Entry 9G43 (X-ray diffraction, 1.20 A resolution); this record covers chains A and Q.

Chain A:
Protein: Galactose oxidase
Source organism: Pseudarthrobacter siccitolerans
Notes: EC 1.1.3.9
UniProtKB: A0A024GZ97 (A0A024GZ97_9MICC); numbering as in UniProt (aligned over 143-760)
Chain sequence (618 residues; row label = number of the first residue in the row):
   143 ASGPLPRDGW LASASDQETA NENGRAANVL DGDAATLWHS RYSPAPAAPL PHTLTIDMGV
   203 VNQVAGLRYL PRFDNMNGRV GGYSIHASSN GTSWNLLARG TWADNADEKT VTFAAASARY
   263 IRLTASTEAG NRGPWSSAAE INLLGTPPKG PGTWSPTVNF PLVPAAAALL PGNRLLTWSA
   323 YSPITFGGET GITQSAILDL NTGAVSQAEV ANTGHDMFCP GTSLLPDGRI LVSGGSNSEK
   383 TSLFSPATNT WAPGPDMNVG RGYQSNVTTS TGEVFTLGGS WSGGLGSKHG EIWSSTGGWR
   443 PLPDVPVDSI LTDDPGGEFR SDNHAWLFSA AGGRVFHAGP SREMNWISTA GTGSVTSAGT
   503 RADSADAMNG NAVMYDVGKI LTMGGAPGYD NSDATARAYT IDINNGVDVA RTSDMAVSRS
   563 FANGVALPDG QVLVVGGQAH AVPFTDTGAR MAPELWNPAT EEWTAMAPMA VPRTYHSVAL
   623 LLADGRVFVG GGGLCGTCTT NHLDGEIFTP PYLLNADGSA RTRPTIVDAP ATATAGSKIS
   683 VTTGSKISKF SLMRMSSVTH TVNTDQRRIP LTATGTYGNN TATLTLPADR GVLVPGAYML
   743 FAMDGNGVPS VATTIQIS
Disulfides: C637-C640
Metal / ion sites: Ca2+: N170, D173, D175, T178, A281, E282

Chain Q:
Protein: Ser-his-ser-ser-gly-ala-ala
Source organism: Pseudarthrobacter siccitolerans
Chain sequence (7 residues; each row starts with the number of its first residue):
    16 SHSSGAA

Interface between chain A and chain Q:
Contacting residue pairs (11; chain A residue first):
  D173(A) with H17(Q)
  G174(A) with S16(Q); H17(Q), hydrogen bond (backbone-backbone)
  D175(A) with H17(Q); S18(Q); S19(Q), hydrogen bond
  A176(A) with H17(Q), hydrogen bond (backbone-backbone)
  A177(A) with S18(Q); S19(Q); G20(Q)
  F215(A) with S18(Q)
Interface residues without a listed pair, chain A (7 interface residues in all): T178

Summary:
7 residues of chain A and 5 residues of chain Q are in contact; the contacts include 3 hydrogen bonds. Polar
pairs include D175(A)-S19(Q), G174(A)-H17(Q) and A176(A)-H17(Q). N170(A), D173(A), D175(A), T178(A), A281(A)
and E282(A) form the Ca2+ site.
Here chain A is Galactose oxidase and chain Q is Ser-his-ser-ser-gly-ala-ala, both from Pseudarthrobacter
siccitolerans. Entry 9G43 (Crystal structure of a galactose oxidase from Pseudoarthrobacter siccitolerans) was
determined by X-ray diffraction.
